PDB entry 4DR6 | X-ray diffraction, 3.30 A resolution | chains A and I of the 25 polymer chains in the assembly

Chain A:
Molecule: 16S rRNA
Organism: Thermus thermophilus
Sequence (1522 nucleotides; each row starts with the number of its first residue; note: 42 numbers in that range are skipped by the numbering (no residue carries them; nothing is unmodelled there); a row labelled like 190A-190L holds insertion residues (190A, then the next letters in order); numbering starts at 0):
     0 UUUGUUGGAGAGUUUGAUCCUGGCUCAGGGUGAACGCUGGCGGCGUGCCU
    50 AAGACAUGCAAGUCGUGCGGG
    73 CCGCGGGGUUUU
    88 ACUCCG
    95 UGGUC
   101 AGCGGCGGACGGGUGAGUAACGCGUGGGU
  129A G
   130 ACCUACCCGGAAGAGGGGGACAACCCGGGGAAACUCGGGCUAAUCCCCCA
   180 UGUGGACCCGC
190A-190L CCCUUGGGGUGU
   191 GUCCAAAGGGCUUU
   216 GCCCGCUUCCGGAUGGGCCCGCGUCCCAUCAGCUAGUUGGUGGGGUAAUG
   266 GCCCACCAAGGCGACGACGGGUAGCCGGUCUGAGAGGAUGGCCGGCCACA
   316 GGGGCACUGAGACACGGGCCCCACUCCUACGGGAGGCAGCAGUUAGGAAU
   366 CUUCCGCAAUGGGCGCAAGCCUGACGGAGCGACGCCGCUUGGAGGAAGAA
   416 GCCCUUCGGGGUGUAAACUCCUGAA
   442 CCCGGGACGAAACCCCCGACGA
   474 GGGGACUGACGGUACCGGG
   494 GUAAUAGCGCCGGCCAACUCCGUGCCAGCAGCCGCGGUAAUACGGAGGGC
   544 GCGAGCGUUACCCGGAUUCACUGGGCGUAAAGGGCGUGUAGGCGGCCUGG
   594 GGCGUCCCAUGUGAAAGACCACGGCUCAACCGUGGGGGAGCGUGGGAUAC
   644 GCUCAGGCUAGACGGUGGGAGAGGGUGGUGGAAUUCCCGGAGUAGCGGUG
   694 AAAUGCGCAGAUACCGGGAGGAACGCCGAUGGCGAAGGCAGCCACCUGGU
   744 CCACCCGUGACGCUGAGGCGCGAAAGCGUGGGGAGCAAACCGGAUUAGAU
   794 ACCCGGGUAGUCCACGCCCUAAACGAUGCGCGCUAGGUCUCUGGGUCU
   848 CCUGGGGGCCGAAGCUAACGCGUUAAGCGCGCCGCCUGGGGAGUACGGCC
   898 GCAAGGCUGAAACUCAAAGGAAUUGACGGGGGCCCGCACAAGCGGUGGAG
   948 CAUGUGGUUUAAUUCGAAGXAACGCGAAGAACCUUACCAGGCCUUGACAU
   998 GCUAGG
 1003A G
  1004 AACCCGGGUGAAAGCCUGGGGUGCCCC
1030A-1030D GCGA
  1031 GGGGAGCCCUAGCACAGGUGCUGCAUGGCCGUCGUCAGCUCGUGCCGUGA
  1081 GGUGUUGGGUUAAGUCCCGCAACGAGCGCAACCCCCGCCGUUAGUUGCCA
  1131 GCGGUUCGGCCGGGCACUCUAACGGGACUGCCCGCGAAA
  1171 GCGGGAGGAAGGAGGGGACGACGUCUGGUCAGCAUGGCCCUUACGGCCUG
  1221 GGCGACACACGUGCUACAAUGCCCACUACAAAGCGAUGCCACCCGGCAAC
  1271 GGGGAGCUAAUCGCAAAAAGGUGGGCCCAGUUCGGAUUGGGGUCUGCAAC
  1321 CCGACCCCAUGAAGCCGGAAUCGCUAGUAAUCGCGGAUCAG
 1361A C
  1362 CAUGCCGCGGUGAAUACGUUCCCGGGCCUUGUACACACXGCCXGUXACGC
  1412 CAUGGGAGCGGGCUCUACCCGAAGUCGCCGGG
  1446 AGCCUACGGG
  1459 CAGGCGCCGAGGGUAGGGCCCGUGACUGGGGCGAAGUCGUAACAAGGUAG
  1509 CUGUACCGGAAGGUGCGGCUGGAUCCACUCCUUUCU
Disordered / not traced: 0-4, 1542-1544
Sequence notes: conflict C1534 (A2157 in M26923.1), A1535 (C2158 in M26923.1)
Modified residues: PSU (pseudouridine-5'-monophosphate) at position 516, 7MG (7N-methyl-8-hydroguanosine-5'-monophosphate) at position 527, M2G (N2-dimethylguanosine-5'-monophosphate) at position 966, 5MC (5-methylcytidine-5'-monophosphate) at position 967, 2MG (2N-methylguanosine-5'-monophosphate) at position 1207, 5MC (5-methylcytidine-5'-monophosphate) at position 1400, 4OC (4n,o2'-methylcytidine-5'-monophosphate) at position 1402, 5MC (5-methylcytidine-5'-monophosphate) at position 1404, 5MC (5-methylcytidine-5'-monophosphate) at position 1407, UR3 (3-methyluridine-5'-monophoshate) at position 1498, MA6 (6N-dimethyladenosine-5'-monophoshate) at position 1518, MA6 (6N-dimethyladenosine-5'-monophoshate) at position 1519, PSU (pseudouridine-5'-monophosphate) at position 1540, PSU (pseudouridine-5'-monophosphate) at position 1541
Ion coordination: Mg2+ site 1 near U5 (its only coordinating residue here); Mg2+ site 2 near G21 (its only coordinating residue here); Mg2+ site 3: C48, G115; Mg2+ site 4 near A53 (its only coordinating residue here); Mg2+ site 5: C58, U387; Mg2+ site 6 near A59 (its only coordinating residue here); Mg2+ site 7 near G61 (its only coordinating residue here); Mg2+ site 8 near U65 (its only coordinating residue here); Mg2+ site 9 near G107 (its only coordinating residue here); Mg2+ site 10 near A109 (its only coordinating residue here); Mg2+ site 11 near G111 (its only coordinating residue here); Mg2+ site 12 near G113 (its only coordinating residue here); 112 more Mg2+ sites not listed
Ligand contacts: streptomycin (SRY): U12, U13, U14, C526, 7MG_527, C912, A913, A914, A915, C1490, G1491
Reported in the primary citation:
  - binding site for streptomycin: U14, C526, 7MG_527, A914, C1490, G1491
  - conformationally variable residues (loop rearrangement, side-chain flip): G530, A1408, C1409, A1492, A1493, G1516 to G1520

Chain I:
Protein: 30S ribosomal protein S9
Organism: Thermus thermophilus
Reference sequence: P80374 (RS9_THET8); residues 1-128 here = UniProt positions 1-128
Chain sequence (128 residues; each row starts with the number of its first residue):
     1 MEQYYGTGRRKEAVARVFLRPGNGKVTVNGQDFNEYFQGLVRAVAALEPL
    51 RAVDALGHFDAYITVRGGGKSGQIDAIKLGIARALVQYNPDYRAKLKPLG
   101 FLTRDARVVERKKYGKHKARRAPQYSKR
Disordered / not traced: 1

How chain A and chain I interact:
Pairs across the interface (110):
  G942(A) - Gln124(I)  base contact
  U943(A) - Gln124(I)  hydrogen bond to the sugar
  M2G_966(A) - Lys127(I)  sugar contact
  C1116(A) - Val108(I)  sugar contact
  G1117(A) - Arg104(I)  hydrogen bond to the phosphate
  G1117(A) - Ala106(I)  sugar contact
  C1118(A) - Arg9(I)  salt bridge to the phosphate
  C1118(A) - Arg83(I)  hydrogen bond to the phosphate
  C1118(A) - Arg104(I)  salt bridge to the phosphate
  C1119(A) - Arg83(I)  salt bridge to the phosphate
  G1127(A) - Arg16(I)  hydrogen bond to the sugar
  C1128(A) - Arg16(I)  sugar contact
  C1128(A) - Tyr62(I)  phosphate contact
  C1128(A) - Arg66(I)  salt bridge to the phosphate
  C1129(A) - Tyr62(I)  hydrogen bond to the phosphate
  A1130(A) - Gln3(I)  hydrogen bond to the sugar
  A1130(A) - Phe18(I)  sugar contact
  A1130(A) - Arg20(I)  hydrogen bond to the phosphate
  A1130(A) - Tyr62(I)  sugar contact
  G1131(A) - Arg20(I)  salt bridge to the phosphate
  C1147(A) - Tyr5(I)  hydrogen bond to the phosphate
  C1147(A) - Arg16(I)  hydrogen bond to the base
  U1148(A) - Tyr5(I)  phosphate contact
  U1148(A) - Thr7(I)  hydrogen bond to the phosphate
  U1148(A) - Arg9(I)  salt bridge to the phosphate
  U1148(A) - Val14(I)  phosphate contact
  U1148(A) - Arg16(I)  sugar contact
  C1149(A) - Arg9(I)  salt bridge to the phosphate
  C1149(A) - Val14(I)  phosphate contact
  G1177(A) - Lys97(I)  salt bridge to the phosphate
  G1178(A) - Arg93(I)  salt bridge to the phosphate
  G1178(A) - Lys97(I)  hydrogen bond to the base
  A1179(A) - Arg93(I)  salt bridge to the phosphate
  A1179(A) - Leu102(I)  sugar contact
  A1179(A) - Thr103(I)  phosphate contact
  A1179(A) - Arg104(I)  sugar contact
  A1180(A) - Thr103(I)  hydrogen bond to the phosphate
  G1186(A) - Glu110(I)  sugar contact
  G1186(A) - Lys113(I)  hydrogen bond to the phosphate
  G1186(A) - Arg120(I)  salt bridge to the phosphate
  G1187(A) - Lys113(I)  salt bridge to the phosphate
  A1188(A) - Tyr114(I)  phosphate contact
  G1231(A) - Ser126(I)  sugar contact
  U1232(A) - Gln124(I)  phosphate contact
  U1232(A) - Tyr125(I)  phosphate contact
  U1232(A) - Ser126(I)  phosphate contact
  G1233(A) - His117(I)  salt bridge to the phosphate
  G1233(A) - Pro123(I)  phosphate contact
  G1233(A) - Gln124(I)  hydrogen bond to the phosphate
  A1248(A) - Lys70(I)  hydrogen bond to the base
  C1249(A) - Tyr36(I)  sugar contact
  C1249(A) - Gly67(I)  sugar contact
  C1249(A) - Gly68(I)  hydrogen bond to the sugar
  C1249(A) - Gly69(I)  sugar contact
  C1249(A) - Lys70(I)  sugar contact
  C1249(A) - Gln73(I)  hydrogen bond to the sugar
  A1250(A) - Glu12(I)  sugar contact
  A1250(A) - Gly67(I)  hydrogen bond to the phosphate
  A1250(A) - Gly68(I)  hydrogen bond to the phosphate
  A1251(A) - Glu12(I)  sugar contact
  A1251(A) - Gly67(I)  phosphate contact
  G1290(A) - Lys70(I)  base contact
  G1291(A) - Gly39(I)  sugar contact
  C1342(A) - Gln124(I)  sugar contact
  C1342(A) - Tyr125(I)  phosphate contact
  G1343(A) - Arg121(I)  hydrogen bond to the sugar
  G1343(A) - Ala122(I)  hydrogen bond to the sugar
  G1343(A) - Tyr125(I)  hydrogen bond to the phosphate
  C1344(A) - Arg120(I)  sugar contact
  U1345(A) - Arg120(I)  salt bridge to the phosphate
  A1346(A) - Arg120(I)  salt bridge to the phosphate
  G1347(A) - Arg10(I)  hydrogen bond to the base
  G1347(A) - Arg107(I)  hydrogen bond to the base
  G1347(A) - Val108(I)  sugar contact
  G1347(A) - Val109(I)  phosphate contact
  G1347(A) - Glu110(I)  hydrogen bond to the phosphate
  U1348(A) - Val109(I)  phosphate contact
  U1348(A) - Glu110(I)  hydrogen bond to the phosphate
  U1348(A) - Arg120(I)  phosphate contact
  A1349(A) - Lys118(I)  phosphate contact
  A1349(A) - Arg120(I)  phosphate contact
  A1349(A) - Arg121(I)  hydrogen bond to the phosphate
  A1350(A) - Lys118(I)  salt bridge to the phosphate
  A1350(A) - Arg121(I)  salt bridge to the phosphate
  U1351(A) - Lys118(I)  base contact
  C1366(A) - His117(I)  salt bridge to the phosphate
  C1367(A) - Lys112(I)  salt bridge to the phosphate
  C1367(A) - Tyr114(I)  phosphate contact
  C1367(A) - Gly115(I)  hydrogen bond to the phosphate
  C1367(A) - Lys116(I)  phosphate contact
  G1368(A) - Arg111(I)  salt bridge to the phosphate
  G1368(A) - Lys112(I)  salt bridge to the phosphate
  G1368(A) - Lys113(I)  hydrogen bond to the phosphate
  G1368(A) - Tyr114(I)  hydrogen bond to the phosphate
  C1369(A) - Arg111(I)  phosphate contact
  C1369(A) - Lys112(I)  hydrogen bond to the phosphate
  G1370(A) - Glu12(I)  sugar contact
  G1370(A) - Val109(I)  phosphate contact
  G1371(A) - Lys11(I)  phosphate contact
  G1371(A) - Glu12(I)  phosphate contact
  G1371(A) - Gly68(I)  sugar contact
  G1371(A) - Gly69(I)  phosphate contact
  U1372(A) - Lys11(I)  salt bridge to the phosphate
  U1372(A) - Gly69(I)  phosphate contact
  U1372(A) - Lys70(I)  phosphate contact
  U1372(A) - Ser71(I)  hydrogen bond to the phosphate
  U1372(A) - Gly72(I)  hydrogen bond to the phosphate
  G1373(A) - Lys11(I)  hydrogen bond to the base
  G1373(A) - Ser71(I)  hydrogen bond to the phosphate
  G1373(A) - Val109(I)  base contact
Other interface residues (no listed pair), chain A (52 interface residues in all): G941, A1146, U1292
Other interface residues (no listed pair), chain I (54 interface residues in all): Gly30, Gln38, Leu40, Arg42, Thr64

Summary:
52 residues of chain A face 54 of chain I across their interface; the contacts include 35 hydrogen bonds and
22 salt bridges. Polar contacts include C1147(A)-Arg16(I), G1178(A)-Lys97(I) and A1248(A)-Lys70(I). From the
paper: a binding site for streptomycin at U14(A), C526(A) and 7MG_527(A) among others; conformational
variability at G530(A), A1408(A) and C1409(A) among others.
Here chain A is 16S rRNA and chain I is 30S ribosomal protein S9, both from Thermus thermophilus. Entry 4DR6
(Crystal structure of the Thermus thermophilus (HB8) 30S ribosomal subunit with codon, near-cognate transfer
RNA anticodon ...) was determined by X-ray diffraction together with 4DR1, 4DR2, 4DR3, 4DR4, 4DR5 and 4DR7
from the same study.
